Entry 3NMM (X-ray diffraction, 1.60 A resolution); this record covers chains A and D of the 4 polymer chains in the assembly.

Chain A:
Protein: Hemoglobin subunit alpha
From: Homo sapiens
UniProtKB: P69905 (HBA_HUMAN); residues 1-141 here correspond to UniProt positions 2-142 (UniProt number = residue number + 1)
Amino-acid sequence (141 residues; each row starts with the number of its first residue):
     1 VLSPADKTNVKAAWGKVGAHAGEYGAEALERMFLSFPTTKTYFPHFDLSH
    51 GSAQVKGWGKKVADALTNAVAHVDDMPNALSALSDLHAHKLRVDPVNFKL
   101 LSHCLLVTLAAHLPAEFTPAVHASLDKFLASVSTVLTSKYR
Differences from the reference sequence: engineered mutation Trp58 (His59 in P69905)
Swiss-Prot annotation at these positions:
  - binding site (heme b): His87
  - site: Thr8, Asn9 (Microbial infection: Cleavage), Lys11 (Not glycated), Ala13, Trp14 (Microbial infection: Cleavage), Tyr24, Gly25 (Microbial infection: Cleavage), Leu29, Glu30 (Microbial infection: Cleavage), His45, Phe46 (Microbial infection: Cleavage), Asp47, Leu48 (Microbial infection: Cleavage), Ser52, Ala53 (Microbial infection: Cleavage), Val55, Lys56 (Microbial infection: Cleavage), Lys56 (Not glycated), Gly59, Lys60 (Microbial infection: Cleavage), Lys60 (Not glycated), Lys90 (Not glycated), Leu91, Arg92 (Microbial infection: Cleavage), Lys99 (Not glycated), Leu106, Val107 (Microbial infection: Cleavage), Thr108, Leu109 (Microbial infection: Cleavage), Val121, His122 (Microbial infection: Cleavage), Ser133, Thr134 (Microbial infection: Cleavage)
  - modified residue: Ser3 (Phosphoserine), Lys7 (N6-succinyllysine), Thr8 (Phosphothreonine), Lys11 (N6-succinyllysine), Lys16 (N6-acetyllysine), Tyr24 (Phosphotyrosine), Ser35 (Phosphoserine), Lys40 (N6-succinyllysine), Ser49 (Phosphoserine), Ser102 (Phosphoserine), Thr108 (Phosphothreonine), Ser124 (Phosphoserine), Ser131 (Phosphoserine), Thr134 (Phosphothreonine), Thr137 (Phosphothreonine), Ser138 (Phosphoserine)
  - glycosylation (N-linked (Glc) (glycation) lysine): Lys7, Lys16, Lys40, Lys61
Bound ions: heme Fe near His87 (its only coordinating residue here)
Ligand contacts: heme (HEM): Met32, Thr39, Tyr42, Phe43, Phe46, Trp58, Lys61, Val62, Ala65, Leu66, Leu83, Leu86, His87, Leu91, Val93, Asn97, Phe98, Leu101, Leu105, Val132, Leu136
From the paper describing this entry:
  - conformationally variable residues (side-chain flip): His45, Trp58
  - binding site for heme: His45, Trp58

Chain D:
Protein: Hemoglobin subunit beta
From: Homo sapiens
UniProtKB: P68871 (HBB_HUMAN); residues 1-146 here correspond to UniProt positions 2-147 (UniProt number = residue number + 1)
Amino-acid sequence (146 residues; each row starts with the number of its first residue):
     1 VHLTPEEKSAVTALWGKVNVDEVGGEALGRLLVVYPWTQRFFESFGDLST
    51 PDAVMGNPKVKAHGKKVLGAFSDGLAHLDNLKGTFATLSELHCDKLHVDP
   101 ENFRLLGNVLVCVLAHHFGKEFTPPVQAAYQKVVAGVANALAHKYH
Swiss-Prot annotation at these positions:
  - binding site ((2R)-2,3-bisphosphoglycerate): Val1, His2, Lys82, His143
  - binding site (heme b): His63, His92
  - site: Glu7, Lys8 (Microbial infection: Cleavage), Gly25, Glu26 (Microbial infection: Cleavage), Gly29, Arg30 (Microbial infection: Cleavage), Tyr35, Pro36 (Microbial infection: Cleavage), Trp37, Thr38 (Microbial infection: Cleavage), Phe45, Gly46 (Microbial infection: Cleavage), Asp52, Ala53 (Microbial infection: Cleavage), Gly56, Asn57 (Microbial infection: Cleavage), Lys59 (Not glycated), Phe71, Ser72 (Microbial infection: Cleavage), Gly74, Leu75 (Microbial infection: Cleavage), Lys82 (Not glycated), Thr84, Phe85 (Microbial infection: Cleavage), His92, Cys93 (Microbial infection: Cleavage), Lys95 (Not glycated), Arg104, Leu105 (Microbial infection: Cleavage), Leu110, Val111 (Microbial infection: Cleavage), Gly119, Lys120 (Microbial infection: Cleavage), Phe122, Thr123 (Microbial infection: Cleavage), Ala128, Ala129 (Microbial infection: Cleavage) and 2 more in UniProt
  - modified residue: Val1 (N-acetylvaline), Ser9 (Phosphoserine), Thr12 (Phosphothreonine), Ser44 (Phosphoserine), Thr50 (Phosphothreonine), Lys59 (N6-acetyllysine), Lys82 (N6-acetyllysine), Thr87 (Phosphothreonine), Cys93 (S-nitrosocysteine), Lys144 (N6-acetyllysine)
  - glycosylation: Val1 (N-linked (Glc) (glycation) valine), Lys8 (N-linked (Glc) (glycation) lysine), Lys17 (N-linked (Glc) (glycation) lysine), Lys66 (N-linked (Glc) (glycation) lysine), Lys120 (N-linked (Glc) (glycation) lysine), Lys144 (N-linked (Glc) (glycation) lysine)
Bound ions: heme Fe near His92 (its only coordinating residue here)
Ligand contacts: heme (HEM): Leu31, Thr38, Phe41, Phe42, Phe45, His63, Lys66, Val67, Ala70, Phe71, Phe85, Leu88, His92, Leu96, Val98, Asn102, Phe103, Leu106, Val137, Leu141

Interface between chain A and chain D:
Pairs across the interface (28):
  Pro37(A) - His146(D)
  Thr38(A) - Pro100(D)
  Lys40(A) - His146(D)  hydrogen bond (side chain-backbone)
  Thr41(A) - His97(D)
  Thr41(A) - Val98(D)
  Thr41(A) - Asp99(D)
  Thr41(A) - Tyr145(D)
  Tyr42(A) - Arg40(D)
  Tyr42(A) - Asp99(D)  hydrogen bond
  Pro44(A) - His97(D)
  Leu91(A) - Arg40(D)  hydrogen bond (backbone-side chain)
  Arg92(A) - Trp37(D)
  Arg92(A) - Gln39(D)
  Arg92(A) - Arg40(D)  hydrogen bond (backbone-side chain)
  Arg92(A) - Glu43(D)  salt bridge
  Asp94(A) - Trp37(D)  hydrogen bond
  Asp94(A) - Asp99(D)
  Asp94(A) - Glu101(D)
  Asp94(A) - Leu105(D)
  Pro95(A) - Trp37(D)
  Val96(A) - Glu101(D)
  Asn97(A) - Asp99(D)  hydrogen bond
  Tyr140(A) - Pro36(D)
  Tyr140(A) - Trp37(D)  hydrophobic
  Arg141(A) - Val34(D)  hydrogen bond (side chain-backbone)
  Arg141(A) - Tyr35(D)
  Arg141(A) - Pro36(D)
  Arg141(A) - Trp37(D)
Also at the interface, not in a pair above, chain A (15 interface residues in all): His45

Overview:
Chain A and chain D each contribute 15 residues to their interface, with 7 hydrogen bonds and 1 salt bridge.
Polar pairs include Arg92(A)-Glu43(D), Lys40(A)-His146(D) and Tyr42(A)-Asp99(D). Ligands of chain A: heme.
Ligands of chain D: heme. From the paper: a binding site for heme at His45(A) and Trp58(A); conformational
variability at His45(A) and Trp58(A).
Chain A is Hemoglobin subunit alpha and chain D is Hemoglobin subunit beta, both from Homo sapiens; the
structure, Human Hemoglobin A mutant alpha H58W deoxy-form, was determined by X-ray diffraction (same
publication as 3OGB, 3NL7 and 3NML).
